8IXL - chains Z and C of the 35 polymer chains in the assembly; structure by electron microscopy, 3.50 A resolution.

[Chain Z (and C)]
Name: Capsid protein G8P
Source organism: Inovirus M13
Notes: chain C of this document is another copy of the same molecule, construct and numbering; everything in this record applies to it too
UniProtKB: P69541 (CAPSD_BPM13); residues 1-50 here correspond to UniProt positions 24-73 (UniProt number = residue number + 23)
Sequence (50 residues; numbered 1 to 50; the number before each row is that of its first residue):
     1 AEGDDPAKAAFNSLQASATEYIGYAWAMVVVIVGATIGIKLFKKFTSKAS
Not modelled in the structure: 1-4

[Chain Z / chain C interface]
Pairs across the interface - 16 pairs, chain Z then chain C:
  Trp26(Z) - Pro6(C)  hydrophobic
  Trp26(Z) - Ala7(C)  hydrophobic
  Val30(Z) - Ala10(C)  hydrophobic
  Val33(Z) - Leu14(C)
  Gly34(Z) - Leu14(C)
  Ile37(Z) - Leu14(C)  hydrophobic
  Gly38(Z) - Tyr21(C)  hydrogen bond (backbone-side chain)
  Leu41(Z) - Tyr21(C)  hydrophobic
  Phe42(Z) - Tyr21(C)
  Phe45(Z) - Tyr21(C)  hydrophobic
  Phe45(Z) - Ile22(C)  hydrophobic
  Ala49(Z) - Ala25(C)
  Ala49(Z) - Met28(C)  hydrophobic
  Ala49(Z) - Val29(C)  hydrophobic
  Ser50(Z) - Met28(C)
  Ser50(Z) - Ile32(C)
Other interface residues (no listed pair), chain Z (12 interface residues in all): Thr46
Other interface residues (no listed pair), chain C (11 interface residues in all): Ala18

[Summary]
12 residues of chain Z face 11 of chain C across their interface; the contacts include 1 hydrogen bond. The
hydrogen-bonded pair is Gly38(Z)-Tyr21(C).
Both chains are Capsid protein G8P (Inovirus M13). Entry 8IXL (top segment of the bacteriophage M13 mini
variant) was determined by electron microscopy (same publication as 8IXK, 8IXJ and 8JWT).
